8D2K - chains A and X of the 6 polymer chains in the assembly; structure by electron microscopy, 2.43 A resolution.

== Chain A ==
Molecule: CRISPR-associated endonuclease, Csn1 family
Source organism: Acidothermus cellulolyticus 11B
Reference sequence: A0LWB3 (A0LWB3_ACIC1); numbering as in UniProt (aligned over 1-1138)
Sequence (1138 residues; each row starts with the number of its first residue):
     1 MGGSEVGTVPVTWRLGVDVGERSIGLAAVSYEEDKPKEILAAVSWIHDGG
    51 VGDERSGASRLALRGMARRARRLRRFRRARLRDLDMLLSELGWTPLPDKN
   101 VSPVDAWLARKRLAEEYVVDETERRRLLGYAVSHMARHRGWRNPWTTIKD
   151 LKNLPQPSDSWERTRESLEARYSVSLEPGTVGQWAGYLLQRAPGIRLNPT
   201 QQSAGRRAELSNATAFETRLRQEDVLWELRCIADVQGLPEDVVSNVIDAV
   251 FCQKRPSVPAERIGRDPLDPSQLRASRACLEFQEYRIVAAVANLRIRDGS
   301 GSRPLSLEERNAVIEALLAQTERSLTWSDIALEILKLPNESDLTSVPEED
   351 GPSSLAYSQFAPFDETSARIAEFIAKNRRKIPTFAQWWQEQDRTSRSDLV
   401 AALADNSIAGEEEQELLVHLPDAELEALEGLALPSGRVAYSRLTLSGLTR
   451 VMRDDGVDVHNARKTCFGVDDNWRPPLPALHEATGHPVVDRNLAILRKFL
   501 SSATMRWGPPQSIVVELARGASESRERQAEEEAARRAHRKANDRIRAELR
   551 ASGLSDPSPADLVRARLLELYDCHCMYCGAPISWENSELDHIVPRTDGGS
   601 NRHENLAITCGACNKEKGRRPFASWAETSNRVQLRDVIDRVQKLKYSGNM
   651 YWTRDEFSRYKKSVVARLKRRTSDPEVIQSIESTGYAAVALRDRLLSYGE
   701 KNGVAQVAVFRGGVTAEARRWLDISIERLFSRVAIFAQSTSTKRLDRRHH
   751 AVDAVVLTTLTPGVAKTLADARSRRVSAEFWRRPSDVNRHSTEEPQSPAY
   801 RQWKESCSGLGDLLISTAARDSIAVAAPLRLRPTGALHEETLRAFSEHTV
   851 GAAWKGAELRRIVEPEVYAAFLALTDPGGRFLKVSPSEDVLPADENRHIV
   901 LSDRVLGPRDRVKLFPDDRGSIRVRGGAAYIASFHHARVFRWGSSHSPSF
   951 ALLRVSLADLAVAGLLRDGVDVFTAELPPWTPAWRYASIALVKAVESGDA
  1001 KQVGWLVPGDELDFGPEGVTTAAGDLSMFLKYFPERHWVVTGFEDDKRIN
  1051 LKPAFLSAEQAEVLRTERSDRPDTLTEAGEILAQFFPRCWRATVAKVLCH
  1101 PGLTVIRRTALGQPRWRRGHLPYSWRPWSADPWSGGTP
Not modelled in the structure: 1-6, 204-209, 411-415, 779-790, 1135-1138
Metal / ion sites: Mg2+ site 1: Asp18, Glu516 (shared with 1 residue of chain D); Mg2+ site 2: Asp18 (shared with 1 residue of chain D); Mg2+ site 3: Asp590, Asn614 (shared with 1 residue of chain T)
From the paper describing this entry:
  - conformationally variable residues (side-chain flip): Glu516
  - mutagenesis - R55W: decreased catalytic activity
  - mutagenesis - R55Y: unchanged catalytic activity
  - mutagenesis - R55A: abolished catalytic activity
  - mutagenesis - H750N: unchanged catalytic activity on Mn2+
  - mutagenesis - H750N: abolished growth
  - mutagenesis - V709A/H750N: increased growth in response to Mn2+
  - mutagenesis - H750D: decreased catalytic activity on Mg2+
  - mutagenesis - H750D: decreased catalytic activity on Mn2+

== Chain X ==
Molecule: 13-nt DNA strand
Sequence (13 nucleotides; numbered 1 to 13; the number before each row is that of its first residue):
     1 AGCTTGGTGTATA

== Interface between chain A and chain X ==
Contacting residue pairs - 27 pairs, chain A then chain X:
  Arg55(A) with DT10(X), base contact; DA11(X), phosphate contact; DT12(X), salt bridge to the phosphate
  Thr596(A) with DA13(X), hydrogen bond to the phosphate
  Asn614(A) with DA13(X), phosphate contact
  Gly618(A) with DA13(X), sugar contact
  Arg619(A) with DT12(X), salt bridge to the phosphate; DA13(X), phosphate contact
  Glu839(A) with DT10(X), phosphate contact; DA11(X), phosphate contact
  Glu840(A) with DA11(X), hydrogen bond to the phosphate
  Thr841(A) with DA11(X), hydrogen bond to the phosphate
  Arg843(A) with DT10(X), salt bridge to the phosphate
  Gly1024(A) with DT5(X), phosphate contact
  Asp1025(A) with DT5(X), hydrogen bond to the phosphate
  Arg1048(A) with DC3(X), salt bridge to the phosphate; DT4(X), base contact
  Arg1088(A) with DG6(X), base contact; DG7(X), hydrogen bond to the base; DT8(X), base contact
  Arg1091(A) with DT5(X), base contact; DG6(X), hydrogen bond to the base; DG7(X), base contact
  Thr1093(A) with DC3(X), sugar contact; DT4(X), hydrogen bond to the phosphate
  Lys1096(A) with DC3(X), hydrogen bond to the phosphate; DT4(X), phosphate contact
Also at the interface, not in a pair above, chain A (17 interface residues in all): Ala1023

== In short ==
Chain A and chain X form an interface of 17 and 10 residues respectively; the contacts include 8 hydrogen
bonds and 4 salt bridges. Among the polar pairs are Arg1088(A)-DG7(X), Arg1091(A)-DG6(X) and
Thr596(A)-DA13(X). From the paper: R55W of chain A reduces catalytic activity; conformational variability at
Glu516(A); 6 substitutions were tested in all.
Chain A is CRISPR-associated endonuclease, Csn1 family (Acidothermus cellulolyticus 11B) and chain X is a
13-nt DNA strand; the structure, Structure of Acidothermus cellulolyticus Cas9 ternary complex (Cleavage
Intermediate 2), was determined by electron microscopy (same publication as 8D2L, 8D2N, 8D2O, 8D2P and 8D2Q).
